PDB entry 9ECN | X-ray diffraction, 2.00 A resolution | chains D and F of the 6 polymer chains in the assembly

== Chain D ==
Protein: Methyl-coenzyme M reductase subunit beta
Source organism: Methanosarcina acetivorans C2A
UniProtKB: Q8THG7 (Q8THG7_METAC); residues 2001-2434 here correspond to UniProt positions 1-434 (UniProt number = residue number - 2000)
Sequence (434 residues; each row starts with the number of its first residue):
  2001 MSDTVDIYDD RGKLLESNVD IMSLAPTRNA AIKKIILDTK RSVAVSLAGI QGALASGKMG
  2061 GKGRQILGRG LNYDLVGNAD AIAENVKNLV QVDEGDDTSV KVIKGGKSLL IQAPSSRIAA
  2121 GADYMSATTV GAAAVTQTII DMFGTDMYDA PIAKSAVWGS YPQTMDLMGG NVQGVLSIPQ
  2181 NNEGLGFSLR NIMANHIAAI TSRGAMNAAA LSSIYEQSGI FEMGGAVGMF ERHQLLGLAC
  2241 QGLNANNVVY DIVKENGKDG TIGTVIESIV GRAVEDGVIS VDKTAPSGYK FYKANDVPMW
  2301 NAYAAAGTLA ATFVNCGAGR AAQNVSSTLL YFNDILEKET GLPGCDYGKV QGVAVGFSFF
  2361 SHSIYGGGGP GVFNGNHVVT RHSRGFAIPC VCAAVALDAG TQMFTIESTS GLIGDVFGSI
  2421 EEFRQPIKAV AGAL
Disordered / not traced: 2001, 2434
Residues lining bound ligands:
  - factor 430 (F43): F2359, S2363, I2364, Y2365
  - SHT (O-phosphono-N-{(2E)-7-[(2-sulfoethyl)dithio]hept-2-enoyl}-L-threonine): F2359, F2360, Y2365, G2366, G2367, H2377, V2378, V2379

== Chain F ==
Protein: Methyl-coenzyme M reductase subunit gamma
Source organism: Methanosarcina acetivorans C2A
Notes: EC 2.8.4.1
UniProtKB: Q8THH0 (Q8THH0_METAC); residues 3001-3248 here correspond to UniProt positions 1-248 (UniProt number = residue number - 3000)
Sequence (321 residues; row label = number of the first residue in the row):
  2928 MDYKDHDGDY KDHDIDYKDD DDKGSAASWS HPQFEKGGGS GGGSGGGSWS HPQFEKSGGG
  2988 GSGGGSGGDD DDKMAYEAQY YPGATSVGAN RRKHMSGKLE KLREISDEDL TAVLGHRAPG
  3048 SDYPSTHPPL AEMGEPACSI REAVAATPGA AAGDRVRYVQ FADSMYNAPA TPYFRSYFAA
  3108 INFRGVDPGT LSGRQIVEAR ERDMEQCAKV QMETEMTDPA LAGMRGATVH GHSVRLQEDG
  3168 VMFDMLDRRR LEGGVIIMDK DQVAIPLDRK VNLGKPMSSE EAAKRTTIYR VDNVAFRDDA
  3228 EVIEWVHRVF DQRTSYGFQP K
Disordered / not traced: 2928-3001
Differences from the reference sequence: initiating methionine (2928); expression tag (2929-3000)
Residues lining bound ligands: factor 430 (F43): L3118, S3119, G3120, R3121, A3154, T3155, V3156, H3157, G3158, H3159, S3160

== Interface between chain D and chain F ==
Residue-residue contacts - 132 pairs, chain D then chain F:
  D2010(D) - S3066(F)  hydrogen bond (backbone-side chain)
  R2011(D) - A3064(F)
  R2011(D) - S3066(F)
  R2011(D) - E3069(F)  salt bridge
  R2203(D) - P3063(F)
  R2203(D) - C3065(F)
  A2205(D) - C3065(F)  hydrogen bond (backbone-side chain)
  A2205(D) - I3067(F)  hydrophobic
  M2206(D) - I3067(F)  hydrophobic
  M2229(D) - Q3246(F)
  M2229(D) - P3247(F)
  M2229(D) - K3248(F)
  F2230(D) - F3245(F)
  F2230(D) - P3247(F)
  H2233(D) - P3247(F)
  V2253(D) - I3067(F)  hydrophobic
  V2253(D) - V3071(F)  hydrophobic
  K2254(D) - A3070(F)
  G2257(D) - A3070(F)
  G2257(D) - V3071(F)
  G2257(D) - A3072(F)  hydrogen bond (backbone-backbone)
  G2257(D) - R3111(F)  hydrogen bond (backbone-side chain)
  K2258(D) - R3111(F)  hydrogen bond (backbone-side chain)
  D2259(D) - R3111(F)
  G2260(D) - R3111(F)  hydrogen bond (backbone-side chain)
  T2261(D) - A3107(F)
  T2261(D) - I3108(F)  hydrogen bond (side chain-backbone)
  T2261(D) - F3110(F)
  T2261(D) - R3111(F)
  I2262(D) - A3107(F)  hydrogen bond (backbone-backbone)
  G2263(D) - A3107(F)  hydrogen bond (backbone-backbone)
  G2263(D) - I3108(F)
  E2267(D) - Y3003(F)
  E2267(D) - A3005(F)  hydrogen bond (side chain-backbone)
  V2270(D) - Y3003(F)  hydrophobic
  G2271(D) - Y3003(F)
  D2282(D) - R3235(F)  salt bridge
  K2283(D) - E3231(F)  salt bridge
  A2285(D) - E3228(F)
  P2286(D) - E3228(F)
  S2287(D) - G3010(F)
  S2287(D) - A3011(F)
  S2287(D) - E3228(F)  hydrogen bond
  Y2289(D) - Q3006(F)
  Y2289(D) - Y3008(F)
  Y2289(D) - P3009(F)
  Y2289(D) - E3228(F)
  Y2289(D) - W3232(F)  hydrogen bond
  K2290(D) - Q3006(F)  hydrogen bond (backbone-side chain)
  F2291(D) - E3228(F)
  F2291(D) - E3231(F)
  F2291(D) - W3232(F)  hydrophobic
  F2291(D) - R3235(F)
  Y2292(D) - Y3003(F)
  Y2292(D) - Q3006(F)
  Y2292(D) - R3235(F)
  V2297(D) - Y3243(F)
  V2297(D) - P3247(F)
  V2297(D) - K3248(F)
  P2298(D) - P3247(F)
  F2313(D) - I3067(F)  hydrophobic
  F2313(D) - V3071(F)
  V2314(D) - V3071(F)
  N2315(D) - G3112(F)  hydrogen bond (side chain-backbone)
  N2315(D) - V3113(F)  hydrogen bond (side chain-backbone)
  G2317(D) - V3071(F)
  A2318(D) - V3071(F)
  A2318(D) - A3072(F)
  A2318(D) - A3073(F)
  A2318(D) - T3074(F)  hydrogen bond (backbone-backbone)
  A2318(D) - A3077(F)
  A2318(D) - R3111(F)
  A2318(D) - G3112(F)
  G2319(D) - A3077(F)
  G2319(D) - G3112(F)
  G2319(D) - R3127(F)  hydrogen bond (backbone-side chain)
  R2320(D) - E3062(F)  salt bridge
  R2320(D) - R3068(F)  hydrogen bond (side chain-backbone)
  R2320(D) - V3071(F)  hydrogen bond (side chain-backbone)
  R2320(D) - A3073(F)
  R2320(D) - R3127(F)  hydrogen bond (backbone-side chain)
  Q2323(D) - V3083(F)
  Q2323(D) - D3114(F)  hydrogen bond
  Q2323(D) - E3125(F)  hydrogen bond
  N2324(D) - G3112(F)
  N2324(D) - V3113(F)
  N2324(D) - D3114(F)
  S2327(D) - V3113(F)
  S2327(D) - D3114(F)  hydrogen bond
  S2327(D) - P3115(F)
  Y2331(D) - Y3100(F)
  Y2331(D) - S3103(F)
  Y2331(D) - Y3104(F)  hydrophobic
  Y2331(D) - A3107(F)  hydrophobic
  Y2331(D) - P3115(F)
  Y2331(D) - T3117(F)  hydrogen bond
  D2334(D) - Y3104(F)  hydrogen bond
  I2335(D) - Y3104(F)  hydrophobic
  I2335(D) - A3107(F)  hydrophobic
  E2337(D) - W3232(F)  hydrogen bond (backbone-side chain)
  E2337(D) - V3236(F)
  E2337(D) - R3240(F)  salt bridge
  K2338(D) - Y3007(F)
  K2338(D) - Y3008(F)
  K2338(D) - Y3104(F)  hydrogen bond
  K2338(D) - W3232(F)
  E2339(D) - Y3003(F)  hydrogen bond
  E2339(D) - A3005(F)
  E2339(D) - Q3006(F)  hydrogen bond (backbone-side chain)
  E2339(D) - Y3007(F)  hydrogen bond (side chain-backbone)
  G2341(D) - W3232(F)
  G2341(D) - Q3239(F)
  L2342(D) - Q3239(F)
  P2343(D) - Q3239(F)
  P2343(D) - Y3243(F)  hydrophobic
  Y2347(D) - R3240(F)
  Y2347(D) - Y3243(F)  hydrophobic
  Y2347(D) - P3247(F)
  G2348(D) - R3240(F)
  Q2351(D) - R3240(F)  hydrogen bond
  H2362(D) - D3114(F)  salt bridge
  H2362(D) - E3125(F)  salt bridge
  A2396(D) - R3068(F)  hydrogen bond (backbone-side chain)
  L2397(D) - I3067(F)  hydrophobic
  L2397(D) - R3068(F)
  D2398(D) - R3068(F)  hydrogen bond (backbone-side chain)
  A2399(D) - H3054(F)
  A2399(D) - L3057(F)  hydrophobic
  A2399(D) - M3060(F)
  G2400(D) - T3053(F)
  G2400(D) - H3054(F)
  T2401(D) - R3127(F)
Other interface residues (no listed pair), chain D (67 interface residues in all): S2202, G2204, Y2250, N2256, G2288, S2326, T2340
Other interface residues (no listed pair), chain F (57 interface residues in all): E3004, M3022, N3109, G3116

== Overview ==
67 residues of chain D face 57 of chain F across their interface; the contacts include 33 hydrogen bonds and 7
salt bridges. Polar contacts include R2011(D)-E3069(F), D2282(D)-R3235(F) and K2283(D)-E3231(F). Factor 430 is
bound between chain D and chain F.
Here chain D is Methyl-coenzyme M reductase subunit beta and chain F is Methyl-coenzyme M reductase subunit
gamma, both from Methanosarcina acetivorans C2A. Entry 9ECN (M. acetivorans MCR containing a 2-methylglutamine
modification) was determined by X-ray diffraction (same publication as 9CCB).
